5E4N - chains A and B; structure by X-ray diffraction, 2.05 A resolution.

# Chain A (and B)
Name: 3-deoxy-D-arabinoheptulosonate-7-phosphate synthase
Organism: Mycobacterium tuberculosis
Notes: EC 2.5.1.54; chain B of this document is another copy of the same molecule, construct and numbering; everything in this record applies to it too
UniProt: A0A0E8NFD1 (A0A0E8NFD1_MYCTX); numbering as in UniProt (aligned over 1-462)
Amino-acid sequence (464 residues; row label = number of the first residue in the row; numbers below 1 keep their minus sign (Gly-1 is residue -1)):
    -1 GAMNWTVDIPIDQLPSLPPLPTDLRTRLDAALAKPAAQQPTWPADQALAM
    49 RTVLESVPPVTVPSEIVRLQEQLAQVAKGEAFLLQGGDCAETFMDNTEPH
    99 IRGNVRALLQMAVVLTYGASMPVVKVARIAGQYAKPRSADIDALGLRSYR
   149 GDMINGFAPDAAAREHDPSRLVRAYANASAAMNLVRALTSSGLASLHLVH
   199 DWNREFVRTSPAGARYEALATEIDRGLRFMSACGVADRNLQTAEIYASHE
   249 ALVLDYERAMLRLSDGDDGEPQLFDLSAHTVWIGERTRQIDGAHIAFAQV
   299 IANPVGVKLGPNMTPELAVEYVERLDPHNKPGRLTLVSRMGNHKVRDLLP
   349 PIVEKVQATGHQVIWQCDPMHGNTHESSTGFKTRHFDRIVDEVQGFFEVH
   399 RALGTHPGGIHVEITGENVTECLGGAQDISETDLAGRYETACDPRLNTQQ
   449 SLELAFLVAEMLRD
Disordered / not traced: -1 to 0, 265-267 (chain B: -1 to 0, 10-14, 264-266)
Differences from the reference sequence: expression tag (-1 to 0)
Ion coordination: Mn2+: Cys87, His369, Glu411, Asp441
Residues lining bound ligands:
  - D-tyrosine (DTY), molecule 1: Asp10, Leu12, Val51, Val55, Val170, Tyr173, Ala174
  - D-tyrosine (DTY), molecule 2: Phe91, Met92, Arg171, Ala174, Asn175, Ala178
Reported in the primary citation:
  - binding site for D-tyrosine: Pro16, Asn175
  - mutagenesis - N175A: unchanged binding to l-Tyr
  - allosteric site: Asn175

# Interface between chain A and chain B
Pairs across the interface - 66 pairs, chain A then chain B:
  Trp3(A) - Asp6(B)
  Trp3(A) - Ile7(B)  hydrogen bond (backbone-backbone)
  Thr4(A) - Thr4(B)
  Thr4(A) - Val5(B)
  Thr4(A) - Asp6(B)
  Thr4(A) - Ile7(B)
  Val5(A) - Thr4(B)
  Val5(A) - Val5(B)  hydrogen bond (backbone-backbone)
  Val5(A) - Ile7(B)  hydrophobic
  Val5(A) - Met48(B)  hydrophobic
  Asp6(A) - Asn2(B)
  Asp6(A) - Trp3(B)
  Asp6(A) - Thr4(B)
  Asp6(A) - Ser167(B)
  Ile7(A) - Asn2(B)
  Ile7(A) - Trp3(B)  hydrogen bond (backbone-backbone)
  Ile7(A) - Val170(B)  hydrophobic
  Pro8(A) - Asn2(B)
  Pro8(A) - Ser167(B)
  Pro8(A) - Arg171(B)  hydrogen bond (backbone-side chain)
  Ile9(A) - Met1(B)  hydrogen bond (backbone-backbone)
  Ile9(A) - Asn2(B)
  Ile9(A) - Trp3(B)
  Asp10(A) - Arg171(B)
  Gln11(A) - Met1(B)
  Leu12(A) - Phe91(B)
  Leu12(A) - Met92(B)  hydrophobic
  Pro13(A) - Met92(B)
  Leu15(A) - Pro97(B)  hydrophobic
  Pro56(A) - Asn94(B)
  Pro56(A) - Ala178(B)
  Pro57(A) - Glu96(B)
  Pro57(A) - Asn181(B)  hydrogen bond (backbone-side chain)
  Val58(A) - Asn181(B)  hydrogen bond (backbone-side chain)
  Val60(A) - Leu182(B)  hydrophobic
  Val60(A) - Ala185(B)  hydrophobic
  Ser62(A) - Ser189(B)
  Glu63(A) - Ala185(B)
  Asn94(A) - Pro56(B)
  Thr95(A) - Ser54(B)
  Glu96(A) - Pro57(B)
  Ser167(A) - Asn2(B)
  Ser167(A) - Trp3(B)
  Val170(A) - Trp3(B)
  Arg171(A) - Trp3(B)
  Arg171(A) - Thr4(B)  hydrogen bond (side chain-backbone)
  Arg171(A) - Asp6(B)  salt bridge
  Tyr173(A) - Ala178(B)
  Ala174(A) - Trp3(B)  hydrophobic
  Ser177(A) - Asn181(B)
  Ala178(A) - Pro56(B)
  Ala178(A) - Tyr173(B)
  Met180(A) - Asn181(B)
  Asn181(A) - Pro57(B)  hydrogen bond (side chain-backbone)
  Asn181(A) - Val58(B)  hydrogen bond (side chain-backbone)
  Asn181(A) - Ser177(B)
  Asn181(A) - Met180(B)
  Asn181(A) - Asn181(B)  hydrogen bond (backbone-side chain)
  Asn181(A) - Arg184(B)  hydrogen bond
  Leu182(A) - Val60(B)  hydrophobic
  Arg184(A) - Asn181(B)  hydrogen bond
  Arg184(A) - Arg184(B)
  Arg184(A) - Ala185(B)
  Ala185(A) - Glu63(B)
  Ala185(A) - Arg184(B)
  Ser189(A) - Ser62(B)
Also at the interface, not in a pair above, chain A (36 interface residues in all): Ser54, Ile99
Also at the interface, not in a pair above, chain B (38 interface residues in all): Ala47, Val51, Thr95, Ile99, Asp165, Arg260

# In short
The interface between chain A and chain B involves 36 residues on one side and 38 on the other, with 13
hydrogen bonds and 1 salt bridge. Polar contacts include Arg171(A)-Asp6(B), Pro8(A)-Arg171(B) and
Pro57(A)-Asn181(B). The paper reports a binding site for D-tyrosine at Pro16(A) and Asn175(A); N175A of chain
A leaves binding to l-Tyr unchanged.
Chain A and chain B are both 3-deoxy-D-arabinoheptulosonate-7-phosphate synthase (Mycobacterium tuberculosis);
the structure, 3-Deoxy-D-arabino-heptulosonate 7-phosphate synthase from Mycobacterium tuberculosis with
D-tyrosine bound in the tyrosine and phenylalanine binding sites, was determined by X-ray diffraction together
with 5E2L, 5E40 and 5E7Z from the same study.
